PDB entry 7K22 | electron microscopy, 3.20 A resolution | chains F4 and F5 of the 15 polymer chains in the assembly

[Chain F4 (and F5)]
Protein: Capsid protein VP1
From: Mus musculus polyomavirus 1
Notes: chain F5 of this document is another copy of the same molecule, construct and numbering; everything in this record applies to it too
Reference sequence: A0A247D727 (A0A247D727_POVM1); residues 1-383 here correspond to UniProt positions 2-384 (UniProt number = residue number + 1)
Amino-acid sequence (383 residues; each row starts with the number of its first residue):
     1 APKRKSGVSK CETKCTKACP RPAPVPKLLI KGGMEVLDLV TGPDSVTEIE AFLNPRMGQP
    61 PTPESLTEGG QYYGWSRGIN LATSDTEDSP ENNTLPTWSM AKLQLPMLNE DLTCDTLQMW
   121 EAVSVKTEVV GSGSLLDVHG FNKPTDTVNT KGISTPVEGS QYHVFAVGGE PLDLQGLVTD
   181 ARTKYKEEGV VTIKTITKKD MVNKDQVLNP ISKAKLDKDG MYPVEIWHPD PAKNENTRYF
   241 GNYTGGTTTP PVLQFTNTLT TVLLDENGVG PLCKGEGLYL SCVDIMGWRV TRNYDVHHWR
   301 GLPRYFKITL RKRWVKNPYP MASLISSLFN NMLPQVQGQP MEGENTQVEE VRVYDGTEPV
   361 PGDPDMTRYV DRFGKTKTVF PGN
Disordered / not traced: 1-17, 371-383
Reported in the primary citation:
  - mutagenesis - V296F: decreased growth in response to kidney

[How chain F4 and chain F5 interact]
Residue-residue contacts - 123 pairs, chain F4 then chain F5:
  Cys19(F4) - Asp111(F5)
  Cys19(F4) - Cys114(F5)  disulfide
  Pro20(F4) - Asp111(F5)
  Pro20(F4) - Trp314(F5)  hydrophobic
  Arg21(F4) - Lys316(F5)
  Pro22(F4) - Trp314(F5)
  Pro22(F4) - Val315(F5)
  Pro22(F4) - Lys316(F5)
  Ala23(F4) - Arg313(F5)
  Pro26(F4) - Asn267(F5)
  Met34(F4) - Arg368(F5)  hydrogen bond (backbone-side chain)
  Asp38(F4) - Thr367(F5)
  Asp38(F4) - Arg368(F5)  salt bridge
  Glu50(F4) - Ala232(F5)
  Phe52(F4) - Leu208(F5)  hydrophobic
  Phe52(F4) - Pro210(F5)  hydrophobic
  Asn54(F4) - Val207(F5)
  Asn54(F4) - Leu208(F5)
  Pro55(F4) - Val207(F5)
  Pro61(F4) - Asn203(F5)
  Glu64(F4) - Asn203(F5)
  Leu66(F4) - Ala181(F5)  hydrophobic
  Leu66(F4) - Arg182(F5)
  Leu66(F4) - Met201(F5)
  Gly70(F4) - Arg182(F5)  hydrogen bond (backbone-side chain)
  Gln71(F4) - Asn203(F5)
  Gln71(F4) - Gln206(F5)  hydrogen bond (backbone-side chain)
  Tyr73(F4) - Asn203(F5)
  Tyr73(F4) - Gln206(F5)
  Tyr73(F4) - Val207(F5)  hydrophobic
  Gly74(F4) - Val207(F5)
  Trp75(F4) - Thr179(F5)
  Trp75(F4) - Gln206(F5)  hydrogen bond
  Gln104(F4) - Arg368(F5)  hydrogen bond (backbone-side chain)
  Pro106(F4) - Arg368(F5)
  Met107(F4) - Thr367(F5)
  Met107(F4) - Tyr369(F5)  hydrogen bond (side chain-backbone)
  Glu128(F4) - Pro231(F5)
  Glu128(F4) - Tyr239(F5)  hydrogen bond
  Val130(F4) - Leu177(F5)
  Val130(F4) - Pro231(F5)  hydrophobic
  Gly131(F4) - His228(F5)
  Ser132(F4) - Tyr243(F5)
  Gly133(F4) - Tyr162(F5)
  Gly133(F4) - Val224(F5)
  Gly133(F4) - Glu225(F5)
  Gly133(F4) - His228(F5)
  Ser134(F4) - Thr179(F5)  hydrogen bond (backbone-side chain)
  Ser134(F4) - Glu225(F5)
  Ser134(F4) - His228(F5)
  Leu135(F4) - Tyr243(F5)
  Leu136(F4) - Ser160(F5)
  Leu136(F4) - Tyr162(F5)  hydrophobic
  Leu136(F4) - Val224(F5)  hydrophobic
  Leu136(F4) - Glu225(F5)
  Leu136(F4) - Tyr243(F5)  hydrophobic
  Leu136(F4) - Ile285(F5)  hydrophobic
  Leu136(F4) - Trp299(F5)
  Asp137(F4) - Thr179(F5)
  Asp137(F4) - Glu225(F5)
  Val138(F4) - Ile79(F5)  hydrophobic
  Val138(F4) - Leu81(F5)
  Val138(F4) - Trp288(F5)  hydrophobic
  Val138(F4) - Trp299(F5)  hydrophobic
  His139(F4) - Asn80(F5)
  His139(F4) - Asp88(F5)
  His139(F4) - Pro90(F5)
  His139(F4) - Leu95(F5)
  His139(F4) - Glu225(F5)  salt bridge
  Gly140(F4) - Leu81(F5)
  Gly140(F4) - Ala82(F5)
  Gly140(F4) - Asp88(F5)  hydrogen bond (backbone-side chain)
  Phe141(F4) - Ala82(F5)
  Phe141(F4) - Thr83(F5)
  Phe141(F4) - Ser84(F5)
  Phe141(F4) - Asp85(F5)
  Thr145(F4) - Thr247(F5)
  Thr145(F4) - His297(F5)
  Asp146(F4) - Asp295(F5)
  Lys151(F4) - Tyr294(F5)
  Gly152(F4) - Ile79(F5)
  Gly152(F4) - Leu81(F5)
  Gly152(F4) - Asp295(F5)
  Gly152(F4) - His297(F5)
  Ile153(F4) - Ile79(F5)  hydrophobic
  Ile153(F4) - Leu81(F5)  hydrophobic
  Ile153(F4) - His297(F5)
  Ser154(F4) - Leu81(F5)
  Pro156(F4) - Gly246(F5)
  Pro156(F4) - Thr247(F5)
  Glu158(F4) - Gly246(F5)
  Glu158(F4) - Thr247(F5)
  Pro250(F4) - Gly245(F5)
  Pro250(F4) - Gly246(F5)
  Pro250(F4) - Thr249(F5)
  Pro251(F4) - Thr244(F5)
  Pro251(F4) - Gly245(F5)  hydrogen bond (backbone-backbone)
  Val252(F4) - Tyr243(F5)
  Val252(F4) - Thr244(F5)
  Leu253(F4) - Asn242(F5)
  Leu253(F4) - Tyr243(F5)  hydrogen bond (backbone-backbone)
  Gln254(F4) - Gly241(F5)
  Gln254(F4) - Asn242(F5)
  Phe255(F4) - Tyr162(F5)
  Phe255(F4) - Val164(F5)  hydrophobic
  Phe255(F4) - Pro229(F5)  hydrophobic
  Phe255(F4) - Tyr239(F5)  hydrophobic
  Phe255(F4) - Phe240(F5)
  Phe255(F4) - Gly241(F5)  hydrogen bond (backbone-backbone)
  Thr256(F4) - Tyr239(F5)
  Thr256(F4) - Phe240(F5)
  Asn257(F4) - Asn234(F5)  hydrogen bond (side chain-backbone)
  Asn257(F4) - Thr237(F5)
  Asn257(F4) - Tyr239(F5)  hydrogen bond (backbone-backbone)
  Thr258(F4) - Phe240(F5)
  Arg292(F4) - Ala82(F5)
  Arg300(F4) - Val178(F5)  hydrogen bond (side chain-backbone)
  Arg300(F4) - Gln206(F5)  hydrogen bond (side chain-backbone)
  Pro303(F4) - Leu177(F5)
  Pro303(F4) - Val207(F5)
  Pro303(F4) - Leu208(F5)  hydrophobic
  Tyr305(F4) - Pro231(F5)  hydrophobic
  Tyr305(F4) - Ala232(F5)  hydrophobic
Interface residues without a listed pair, chain F4 (63 interface residues in all): Val25, Glu35, Leu37, Leu105, Pro144, Leu302
Interface residues without a listed pair, chain F5 (67 interface residues in all): Thr116, Asp180, Thr183, Tyr185, Val202, Lys204, Arg238, Val269, Val370
Inter-chain disulfides: Cys19(F4)-Cys114(F5)

[Summary]
63 residues of chain F4 face 67 of chain F5 across their interface, with 1 disulfide bond, 16 hydrogen bonds
and 2 salt bridges. Polar pairs include Asp38(F4)-Arg368(F5), His139(F4)-Glu225(F5) and Met34(F4)-Arg368(F5).
From the paper: V296F of chain F4 reduces growth in response to kidney.
Chain F4 and chain F5 are both Capsid protein VP1 (Mus musculus polyomavirus 1); the structure, Murine
polyomavirus pentavalent capsomer with 8A7H5 Fab, subparticle reconstruction, was determined by electron
microscopy together with 7K23, 7K24 and 7K25 from the same study.
